Entry 6MB3 (electron microscopy, 3.37 A resolution); this record covers chains E and J of the 19 polymer chains in the assembly.

# Chain E
Name: Plasmodium falciparum recombinant shortened CSP
Source organism: Plasmodium falciparum
Chain sequence (278 residues; each row starts with the number of its first residue):
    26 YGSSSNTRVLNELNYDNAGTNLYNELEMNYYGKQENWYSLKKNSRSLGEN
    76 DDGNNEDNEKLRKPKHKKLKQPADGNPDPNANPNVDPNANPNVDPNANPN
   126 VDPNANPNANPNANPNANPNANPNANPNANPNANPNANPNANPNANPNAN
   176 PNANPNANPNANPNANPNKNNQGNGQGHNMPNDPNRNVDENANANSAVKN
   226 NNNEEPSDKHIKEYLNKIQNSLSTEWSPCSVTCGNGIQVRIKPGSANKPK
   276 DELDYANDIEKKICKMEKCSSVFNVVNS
Not modelled in the structure: 26-102, 193-303

# Chain J
Name: Fab311 heavy chain
Source organism: Homo sapiens
Reference sequence: P0DOX5 (IGG1_HUMAN); residues 103-217 here correspond to UniProt positions 109-223 (UniProt number = residue number + 6)
Chain sequence (225 residues; row label = number of the first residue in the row; a row labelled like 82A-82C holds insertion residues (82A, then the next letters in order)):
     1 EVQLVESGGGVVPPGRSLRLSCATSGFTFSNYGMHWVRQAPGKGLEWVAI
    51 IW
   52A Y
    53 DGSRNFYAASVEGRFTISRDNSKNTLYLQM
82A-82C NSL
    83 RVEDTAVYYCARAAYYDT
100A-100D SGYG
   101 DYWGQGTLVTVSSASTKGPSVFPLAPSSKSTSGGTAALGCLVKDYFPEPV
   151 TVSWNSGALTSGVHTFPAVLQSSGLYSLSSVVTVPSSSLGTQTYICNVNH
   201 KPSNTKVDKKVEPKSCD
Not modelled in the structure: 1, 114-217
Disulfide bonds: Cys22-Cys92

# Interface between chain E and chain J
Contacting residue pairs - 19 pairs, chain E then chain J:
  Ala174(E) - Phe58(J)  hydrophobic
  Pro176(E) - Phe58(J)  hydrophobic
  Asn177(E) - Thr100(J)  hydrogen bond (side chain-backbone)
  Asn177(E) - Ser100A(J)
  Ala178(E) - Trp52(J)
  Ala178(E) - Tyr97(J)
  Asn179(E) - Tyr97(J)
  Pro180(E) - Gly33(J)  hydrogen bond (backbone-backbone)
  Pro180(E) - Ile50(J)  hydrophobic
  Pro180(E) - Trp52(J)
  Pro180(E) - Tyr52A(J)  hydrogen bond (backbone-backbone)
  Pro180(E) - Ala95(J)  hydrophobic
  Asn181(E) - Asn31(J)
  Asn181(E) - Tyr32(J)
  Asn181(E) - Gly33(J)  hydrogen bond (side chain-backbone)
  Asn181(E) - Ala95(J)  hydrogen bond (side chain-backbone)
  Asn181(E) - Ala96(J)
  Ala182(E) - Tyr52A(J)  hydrophobic
  Asn183(E) - Asn31(J)  hydrogen bond (side chain-backbone)
Also at the interface, not in a pair above, chain E (10 interface residues in all): Asn175
Also at the interface, not in a pair above, chain J (14 interface residues in all): Arg56, Gly100B

# In short
The interface between chain E and chain J involves 10 residues on one side and 14 on the other, with 6
hydrogen bonds. Among the polar pairs are Asn177(E)-Thr100(J), Asn181(E)-Gly33(J) and Asn181(E)-Ala95(J).
Here chain E is Plasmodium falciparum recombinant shortened CSP (Plasmodium falciparum) and chain J is Fab311
heavy chain (Homo sapiens). Entry 6MB3 (Cryo-EM structure of the circumsporozoite protein of Plasmodium
falciparum with a vaccine-elicited antibody reveals maturation of ...) was determined by electron microscopy
(same publication as 6MHG).
